PDB entry 7SX5 | X-ray diffraction, 2.80 A resolution | chains A and B of the 4 polymer chains in the assembly

# Chain A
Protein: DNA ligase 1
Organism: Homo sapiens
Notes: EC 6.5.1.1
Reference sequence: P18858 (DNLI1_HUMAN); numbering as in UniProt (aligned over 261-918)
Amino-acid sequence (669 residues; numbered 261 to 929; the number before each row is that of its first residue):
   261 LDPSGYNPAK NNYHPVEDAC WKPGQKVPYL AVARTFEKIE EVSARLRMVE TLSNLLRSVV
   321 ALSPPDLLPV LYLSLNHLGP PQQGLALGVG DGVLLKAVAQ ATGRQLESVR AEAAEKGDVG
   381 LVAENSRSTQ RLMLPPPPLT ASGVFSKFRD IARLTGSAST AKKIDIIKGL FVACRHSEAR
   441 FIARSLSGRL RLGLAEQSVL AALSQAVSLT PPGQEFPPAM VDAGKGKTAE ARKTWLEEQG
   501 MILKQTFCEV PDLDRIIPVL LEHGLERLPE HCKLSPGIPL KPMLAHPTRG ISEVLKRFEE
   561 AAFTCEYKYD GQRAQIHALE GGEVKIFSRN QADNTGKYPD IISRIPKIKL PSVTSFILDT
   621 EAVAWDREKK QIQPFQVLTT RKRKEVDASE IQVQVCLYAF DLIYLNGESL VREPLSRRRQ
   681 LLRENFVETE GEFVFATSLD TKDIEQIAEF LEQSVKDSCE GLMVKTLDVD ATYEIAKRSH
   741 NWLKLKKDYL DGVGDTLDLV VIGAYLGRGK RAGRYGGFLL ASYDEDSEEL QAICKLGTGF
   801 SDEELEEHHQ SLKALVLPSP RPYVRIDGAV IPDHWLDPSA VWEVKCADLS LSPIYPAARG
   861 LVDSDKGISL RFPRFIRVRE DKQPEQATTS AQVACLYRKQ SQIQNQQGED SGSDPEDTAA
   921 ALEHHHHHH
Disordered / not traced: 388-390, 751, 902-929
Construct notes: conflict Ala346 (Glu in P18858), Ala592 (Glu in P18858); expression tag (919-929)
Ligand contacts: adenosine monophosphate (AMP): Leu544, Glu566, Tyr567, Lys568, Tyr569, Arg573, Arg589, Glu621, Phe660, Ala696, Glu720, Met723, Lys725, Trp742, Lys744, Lys746
Reported in the primary citation:
  - binding site for adenosine monophosphate: Lys568
  - catalytic residues: Lys568
  - conformationally variable residues (side-chain flip): Leu544, Arg589, Phe872, Arg874
  - binding site for DNA chain 2: Phe872, Arg874

# Chain B
Molecule: DNA chain 1
Sequence (11 nucleotides; row label = number of the first residue in the row):
     3 GCTGATGCGT A

# How chain A and chain B interact
Pairs across the interface (23):
  Ala346(A) - DC10(B)  phosphate contact
  Ala346(A) - DG11(B)  phosphate contact
  Leu347(A) - DC10(B)  phosphate contact
  Gly348(A) - DG9(B)  phosphate contact
  Gly348(A) - DC10(B)  hydrogen bond to the phosphate
  Val349(A) - DG9(B)  phosphate contact
  Val349(A) - DC10(B)  phosphate contact
  Gly350(A) - DG9(B)  phosphate contact
  Asp570(A) - DA13(B)  phosphate contact
  Gly571(A) - DA13(B)  sugar contact
  Gln572(A) - DT12(B)  phosphate contact
  Gln572(A) - DA13(B)  phosphate contact
  Arg573(A) - DA13(B)  hydrogen bond to the phosphate
  Ser588(A) - DT12(B)  hydrogen bond to the phosphate
  Arg589(A) - DA13(B)  phosphate contact
  Asn590(A) - DT12(B)  hydrogen bond to the phosphate
  Ala592(A) - DT12(B)  phosphate contact
  Asn594(A) - DT12(B)  hydrogen bond to the phosphate
  Phe635(A) - DT12(B)  sugar contact
  Phe635(A) - DA13(B)  sugar contact
  Arg643(A) - DG11(B)  phosphate contact
  Arg643(A) - DT12(B)  hydrogen bond to the sugar
  Phe872(A) - DA13(B)  base contact
Also at the interface, not in a pair above, chain A (21 interface residues in all): Leu345, Asp351, Gly352, Glu720

# In short
21 residues of chain A face 5 of chain B across their interface; the contacts include 6 hydrogen bonds. Among
the polar pairs are Arg643(A)-DT12(B), Gly348(A)-DC10(B) and Arg573(A)-DA13(B). Chain A binds adenosine
monophosphate. The paper reports the catalytic residue Lys568(A); a binding site for DNA chain 2 at Phe872(A)
and Arg874(A).
Here chain A is DNA ligase 1 (Homo sapiens) and chain B is DNA chain 1. Entry 7SX5 (Crystal structure of
ligase I with nick duplexes containing mismatch A:C) was determined by X-ray diffraction (same publication as
7SUM and 7SXE).
